PDB entry 7YI4 | electron microscopy, 3.96 A resolution | chains L and O of the 16 polymer chains in the assembly

Chain L:
Molecule: Histone H4
Organism: Xenopus laevis
UniProt: P62799 (H4_XENLA); residues 1-102 here correspond to UniProt positions 2-103 (UniProt number = residue number + 1)
Amino-acid sequence (102 residues; numbered 1 to 102; the number before each row is that of its first residue):
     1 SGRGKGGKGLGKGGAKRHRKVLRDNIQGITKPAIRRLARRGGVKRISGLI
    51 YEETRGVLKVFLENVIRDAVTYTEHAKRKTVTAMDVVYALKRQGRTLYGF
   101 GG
Not modelled in the structure: 1-21
Curated features (UniProtKB/Swiss-Prot):
  - DNA-binding region: Lys16 to Lys20
  - modified residue: Ser1 (N-acetylserine), Arg3 (Asymmetric dimethylarginine), Lys5 (N6-(2-hydroxyisobutyryl)lysine), Lys8 (N6-(2-hydroxyisobutyryl)lysine), Lys12 (N6-(2-hydroxyisobutyryl)lysine), Lys16 (N6-(2-hydroxyisobutyryl)lysine), Lys20 (N6,N6,N6-trimethyllysine), Lys31 (N6-(2-hydroxyisobutyryl)lysine), Lys44 (N6-(2-hydroxyisobutyryl)lysine), Ser47 (Phosphoserine), Tyr51 (Phosphotyrosine), Lys59 (N6-(2-hydroxyisobutyryl)lysine), Lys77 (N6-(2-hydroxyisobutyryl)lysine), Lys79 (N6-(2-hydroxyisobutyryl)lysine), Tyr88 (Phosphotyrosine), Lys91 (N6-(2-hydroxyisobutyryl)lysine)
  - cross-link (Glycyl lysine isopeptide (Lys-Gly)): Lys31 (interchain with G-Cter in UFM1), Lys91 (interchain with G-Cter in ubiquitin)

Chain O:
Molecule: Wisdom 601 DNA
Organism: synthetic construct
Sequence (167 nucleotides; numbered -73 to 93; the number before each row is that of its first residue; numbers below 1 keep their minus sign (DC-73 is residue -73)):
   -73 CTGGAGAATCCCGGTCTGCAGGCCGCTCAATTGGTCGTAGACAGCTCTAG
   -23 CACCGCTTAAACGCACGTACGCGCTGTCCCCCGCGTTTTAACCGCCAAGG
    27 GGATTACTCCCTAGTCTCCAGGCACGTGTCAGATATATACATCCTGTGCA
    77 TGTATTGAACAGCGACC
Not modelled in the structure: 78-93

Chain L / chain O interface:
Pairs across the interface (11; chain L residue first):
  Arg35(L) with DC8(O), salt bridge to the phosphate
  Arg45(L) with DC7(O), hydrogen bond to the sugar; DC8(O), phosphate contact
  Ile46(L) with DC7(O), sugar contact; DC8(O), hydrogen bond to the phosphate
  Gly48(L) with DC7(O), hydrogen bond to the phosphate
  Lys77(L) with DG28(O), phosphate contact
  Arg78(L) with DG28(O), phosphate contact
  Lys79(L) with DG27(O), phosphate contact; DG28(O), hydrogen bond to the phosphate
  Thr80(L) with DG28(O), hydrogen bond to the phosphate
Other interface residues (no listed pair), chain L (11 interface residues in all): Arg39, Lys44, Ser47

Overview:
Chain L and chain O form an interface of 11 and 4 residues respectively, with 5 hydrogen bonds and 1 salt
bridge. Polar pairs include Arg45(L)-DC7(O), Ile46(L)-DC8(O) and Gly48(L)-DC7(O). UniProt lists a DNA-binding
region on chain L.
Chain L is Histone H4 (Xenopus laevis) and chain O is Wisdom 601 DNA (synthetic construct); the structure,
Cryo-EM structure of Rpd3S complex bound to H3K36me3 nucleosome in close state, was determined by electron
microscopy (same publication as 7YI0, 7YI1, 7YI2, 7YI3 and 7YI5).
